PDB entry 7RXC | electron microscopy, 3.20 A resolution | chains N and K of the 5 polymer chains in the assembly

[Chain N]
Protein: Nb_KR
From: Vicugna pacos
Amino-acid sequence (129 residues; each row starts with the number of its first residue):
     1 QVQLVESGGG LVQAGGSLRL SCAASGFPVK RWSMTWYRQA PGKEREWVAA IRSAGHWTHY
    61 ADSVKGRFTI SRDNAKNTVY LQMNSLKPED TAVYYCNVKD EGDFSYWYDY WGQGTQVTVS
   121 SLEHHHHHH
Unresolved in the structure: 127-129
Cystine bridges: Cys22-Cys96

[Chain K]
Protein: ER lumen protein-retaining receptor 2
From: Gallus gallus
UniProt: Q5ZKX9 (ERD22_CHICK); numbering as in UniProt (aligned over 1-212)
Amino-acid sequence (264 residues; each row starts with the number of its first residue):
     1 MNIFRLTGDL SHLAAIIILL LKIWKSRSCA GISGKSQLLF ALVFTTRYLD LFTSFISLYN
    61 TSMKLIYIAC SYATVYLIYM KFKATYDGNH DTFRVEFLIV PVGGLSFLVN HDFSPLEILW
   121 TFSIYLESVA ILPQLFMISK TGEAETITTH YLFFLGLYRA LYLVNWIWRY YFEGFFDLIA
   181 VVAGVVQTVL YCDFFYLYVT KVLKGKKLSL PAGSGGENLY FQSGGGMDEK TTGWRGGHVV
   241 EGLAGELEQL RARLEHHPQG QREP
Unresolved in the structure: 1, 204-264
Differences from the reference sequence: expression tag (213-264)
Curated features (UniProtKB/Swiss-Prot):
  - region: Arg47, Tyr48 (Interaction with the K-D-E-L motif on target proteins), Arg159 to Arg169 (Interaction with the K-D-E-L motif on target proteins), Lys204 to Lys207 (Important for recycling of cargo proteins with the sequence motif K-D-E-L from the Golgi to the endoplasmic reticulum)
  - site: Arg5 (Interaction with the K-D-E-L motif on target proteins), Ser54 (Interaction with the K-D-E-L motif on target proteins), Glu117 (Interaction with the K-D-E-L motif on target proteins), Asp193 (Important for recycling of cargo proteins with the sequence motif K-D-E-L from the Golgi to the endoplasmic reticulum)
  - mutagenesis: His12 (H12A: Loss of binding to the sequence motif K-D-E-L), Arg47 (R47K: Loss of binding to the sequence motif K-D-E-L), Glu127 (E127A/Q: Loss of binding to the sequence motif K-D-E-L), Tyr158 (Y158F: Loss of binding to the sequence motif K-D-E-L)

[How chain N and chain K interact]
Contacting residue pairs (44):
  Lys30(N) - Asp50(K)
  Lys30(N) - Ser54(K)
  Lys30(N) - Leu116(K)
  Arg31(N) - Glu117(K)  salt bridge
  Arg31(N) - Trp120(K)
  Ser33(N) - Phe175(K)
  Thr35(N) - Glu173(K)
  Tyr37(N) - Phe172(K)
  Tyr37(N) - Glu173(K)
  Trp47(N) - Phe172(K)
  Trp47(N) - Glu173(K)
  Trp47(N) - Gly174(K)
  Ala50(N) - Gly174(K)
  Arg52(N) - His111(K)  hydrogen bond
  Arg52(N) - Phe175(K)
  Arg52(N) - Phe176(K)  hydrogen bond (side chain-backbone)
  Arg52(N) - Asp177(K)  salt bridge
  Ala54(N) - Glu117(K)
  Trp57(N) - Gly174(K)
  Trp57(N) - Phe175(K)  hydrophobic
  Trp57(N) - Phe176(K)
  His59(N) - Tyr170(K)
  His59(N) - Gly174(K)  hydrogen bond (side chain-backbone)
  Lys99(N) - Arg169(K)
  Lys99(N) - Glu173(K)
  Asp100(N) - Arg5(K)
  Glu101(N) - Arg169(K)  salt bridge
  Glu101(N) - Phe175(K)
  Gly102(N) - Arg5(K)  hydrogen bond (backbone-side chain)
  Asp103(N) - Arg47(K)  salt bridge
  Asp103(N) - Tyr48(K)  hydrogen bond
  Asp103(N) - Asn60(K)  hydrogen bond (backbone-side chain)
  Asp103(N) - Lys64(K)
  Phe104(N) - Asp9(K)
  Phe104(N) - Tyr48(K)
  Phe104(N) - Asn60(K)  hydrogen bond (backbone-side chain)
  Phe104(N) - Met63(K)  hydrophobic
  Phe104(N) - Lys64(K)
  Phe104(N) - Tyr67(K)  hydrophobic
  Tyr106(N) - Arg5(K)
  Tyr106(N) - Leu6(K)  hydrophobic
  Tyr106(N) - Asp9(K)  hydrogen bond
  Tyr106(N) - Tyr59(K)  hydrophobic
  Trp107(N) - Tyr59(K)  hydrophobic
Other interface residues (no listed pair), chain N (21 interface residues in all): Gly55, Ser105
Other interface residues (no listed pair), chain K (27 interface residues in all): Asn2, Asp112, Tyr171

[Overview]
Chain N and chain K form an interface of 21 and 27 residues respectively; the contacts include 8 hydrogen
bonds and 4 salt bridges. Among the polar pairs are Arg31(N)-Glu117(K), Arg52(N)-Asp177(K) and
Glu101(N)-Arg169(K). Curated annotation (UniProt) lists 4 mutagenesis sites on chain K.
Here chain N is Nb_KR (Vicugna pacos) and chain K is ER lumen protein-retaining receptor 2 (Gallus gallus).
Entry 7RXC (CryoEM structure of KDELR with Legobody) was determined by electron microscopy together with 7R9D
and 7RXD from the same study.
